PDB entry 8CLC | X-ray diffraction, 2.70 A resolution | chains D and E of the 6 polymer chains in the assembly

== Chain D ==
Name: Tubulin beta-2B chain
Source organism: Bos taurus
Reference sequence: Q6B856 (TBB2B_BOVIN); the author numbering skips numbers that UniProt does not, so the offset changes along the chain: 2-42 = UniProt 2-42; 45-360 = UniProt 43-358; 369-441 = UniProt 359-431
Sequence (430 residues; row label = number of the first residue in the row; note: 10 numbers in that range are skipped by the numbering (no residue carries them; nothing is unmodelled there)):
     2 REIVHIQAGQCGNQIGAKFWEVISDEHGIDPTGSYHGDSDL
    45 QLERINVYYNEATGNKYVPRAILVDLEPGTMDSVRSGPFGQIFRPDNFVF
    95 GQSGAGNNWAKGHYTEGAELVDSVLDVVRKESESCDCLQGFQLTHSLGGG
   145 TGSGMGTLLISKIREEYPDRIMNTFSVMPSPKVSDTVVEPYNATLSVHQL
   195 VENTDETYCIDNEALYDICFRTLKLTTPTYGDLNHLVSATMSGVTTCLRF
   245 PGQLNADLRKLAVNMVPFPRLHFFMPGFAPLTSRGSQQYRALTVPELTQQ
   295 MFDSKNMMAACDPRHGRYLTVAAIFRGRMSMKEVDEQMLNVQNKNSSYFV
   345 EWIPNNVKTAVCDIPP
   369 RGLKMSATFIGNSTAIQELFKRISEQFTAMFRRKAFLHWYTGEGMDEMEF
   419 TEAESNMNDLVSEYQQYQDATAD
Unresolved in the structure: 282-284
UniProt features mapped onto this chain:
  - binding site (GTP): Gln11, Glu71, Ser140, Gly144, Thr145, Gly146, Asn206, Asn228
  - binding site (Mg(2+)): Glu71
  - modified residue: Ser40 (Phosphoserine), Thr57 (Phosphothreonine), Lys60 (N6-acetyllysine), Ser174 (Phosphoserine), Thr287 (Phosphothreonine), Thr292 (Phosphothreonine), Arg320 (Omega-N-methylarginine)
  - cross-link (Glycyl lysine isopeptide (Lys-Gly)): Lys60 (interchain with G-Cter in ubiquitin), Lys326 (interchain with G-Cter in ubiquitin)
Small-molecule neighbours: GDP (guanosine-5'-diphosphate): Gly10, Gln11, Cys12, Gln15, Ile16, Asn101, Ser140, Gly142, Gly143, Gly144, Thr145, Gly146, Ser147, Val171, Pro173, Ser174, Val177, Ser178, Asp179, Glu183, Asn206, Leu209, Tyr224, Leu227, Asn228

== Chain E ==
Name: Stathmin-4
Source organism: synthetic construct
Sequence (123 residues; each row starts with the number of its first residue; note: 15 numbers in that range are skipped by the numbering (no residue carries them; nothing is unmodelled there)):
     6 MEVIELNKCTSGQSFEVILKPPS
    44 DPSLEEIQKKLEAAEERRKYQEAELLKHLAEKREHEREVIQKAIEENNNF
    94 IKMAKEKLAQKMESNKENREAHLAAMLERLQEKDKHAEEVRKNKELKEEA

== Chain D / chain E interface ==
Residue-residue contacts (24):
  His107(D) - Lys126(E)
  Tyr108(D) - His129(E)  hydrogen bond
  Tyr108(D) - Ala130(E)  hydrophobic
  Tyr108(D) - Val133(E)  hydrophobic
  Tyr108(D) - Arg134(E)
  Thr109(D) - Lys137(E)
  Ala112(D) - Arg134(E)
  Ser155(D) - Leu123(E)
  Lys156(D) - Asp127(E)  salt bridge
  Glu159(D) - Leu120(E)
  Glu159(D) - Leu123(E)
  Glu159(D) - Gln124(E)
  Glu159(D) - Asp127(E)
  Asp163(D) - Arg112(E)
  Gln193(D) - Lys126(E)
  Glu196(D) - Arg122(E)  salt bridge
  Asn197(D) - Leu123(E)
  Gly410(D) - Lys137(E)
  Glu411(D) - Val133(E)
  Glu411(D) - Lys137(E)  salt bridge
  Gly412(D) - Val133(E)
  Gly412(D) - Asn136(E)
  Gly412(D) - Lys137(E)
  Glu417(D) - His129(E)  salt bridge
Interface residues without a listed pair, chain D (18 interface residues in all): Arg158, Pro162, Met413
Interface residues without a listed pair, chain E (15 interface residues in all): Leu116, Met119

== Overview ==
Chain D and chain E form an interface of 18 and 15 residues respectively; the contacts include 1 hydrogen bond
and 4 salt bridges. Polar pairs include Lys156(D)-Asp127(E), Glu196(D)-Arg122(E) and Glu411(D)-Lys137(E).
Ligands of chain D: GDP.
Here chain D is Tubulin beta-2B chain (Bos taurus) and chain E is Stathmin-4 (synthetic construct). Entry 8CLC
(Tubulin (T2R-TTL) complex) was determined by X-ray diffraction together with 8CL9, 8CLB, 8CLD, 8CLE, 8CLF,
8CLG and 8CLH from the same study.
